7U74 - chains A and T of the 3 polymer chains in the assembly; structure by X-ray diffraction, 1.52 A resolution.

== Chain A ==
Protein: DNA polymerase eta
From: Homo sapiens
Notes: EC 2.7.7.7
Reference sequence: Q9Y253 (POLH_HUMAN); residue numbers follow UniProt; this construct covers 1-432
Chain sequence (435 residues; each row starts with the number of its first residue; numbers below 1 keep their minus sign (Gly-2 is residue -2)):
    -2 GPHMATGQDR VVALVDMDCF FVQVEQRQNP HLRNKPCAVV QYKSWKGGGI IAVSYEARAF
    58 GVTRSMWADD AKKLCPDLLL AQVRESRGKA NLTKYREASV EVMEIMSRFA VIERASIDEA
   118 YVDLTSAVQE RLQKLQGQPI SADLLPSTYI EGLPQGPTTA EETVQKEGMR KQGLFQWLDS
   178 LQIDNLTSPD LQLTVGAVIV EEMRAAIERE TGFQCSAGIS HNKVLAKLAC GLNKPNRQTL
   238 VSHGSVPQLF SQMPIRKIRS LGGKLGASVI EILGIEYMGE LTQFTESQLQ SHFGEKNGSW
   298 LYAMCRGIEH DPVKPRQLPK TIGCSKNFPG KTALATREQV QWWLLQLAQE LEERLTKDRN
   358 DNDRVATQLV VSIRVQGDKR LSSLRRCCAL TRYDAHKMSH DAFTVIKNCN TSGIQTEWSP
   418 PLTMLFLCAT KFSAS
Unresolved in the structure: 155-159
Construct notes: expression tag (-2 to 0)
Bound ions: Mn2+ site 1: Asp13, Asp115, Glu116 (together with 2'-deoxyguanosine-5'-triphosphate) (shared with 1 residue of chain P); Mn2+ site 2: Asp13, Met14 (together with 2'-deoxyguanosine-5'-triphosphate)
Residues lining bound ligands: 2'-deoxyguanosine-5'-triphosphate (DGT): Asp13, Met14, Asp15, Cys16, Phe17, Phe18, Gln38, Ile48, Ala49, Tyr52, Arg55, Arg61, Leu89, Ile114, Asp115, Glu116, Lys231
Swiss-Prot annotation at these positions:
  - binding site (Mg(2+)): Asp13, Met14, Asp115, Glu116
  - binding site (Mn(2+)): Asp13, Met14, Asp115, Glu116
  - binding site (a 2'-deoxyribonucleoside 5'-triphosphate): Arg61
  - natural variant: Val37 (deletion: In XPV), Leu75 (deletion: In XPV), Arg93 (R93P: In XPV), Arg111 (R111H: In XPV), Thr122 (T122P: In XPV), Gly153 (G153D: In a breast cancer sample), Thr191 (T191P: In XPV), Gly263 (G263V: In XPV), Val266 (V266D: In XPV), Gly295 (G295R: In XPV), Arg361 (R361S: In XPV)
  - mutagenesis: Tyr52 (Y52A/F: Reduces DNA polymerase activity; Y52E: Reduces DNA polymerase activity. Increases fidelity of replication and reduces translesion bypass), Arg61 (R61A: Reduces enzymatic activity by two-thirds), Ser62 (S62G: Increased DNA polymerase activity and translesion bypass compared to wild-type), Ala68 (A68S/V: Severe reduction in thymine dimer translesion bypass), Asn324 to Pro326 (Reduces binding to chromatin and to monoubiquitinated PCNA. Abolishes binding to monoubiquitinated PCNA; when associated with 705-E--H-713 Del)

== Chain T ==
Molecule: 12-nt DNA strand
Sequence (12 nucleotides; row label = number of the first residue in the row):
     1 CATTATGACG CT

== Chain A / chain T interface ==
Pairs across the interface (36):
  Gln38(A) - DT4(T)  hydrogen bond to the sugar
  Gln38(A) - DA5(T)  sugar contact
  Tyr39(A) - DT4(T)  phosphate contact
  Tyr39(A) - DA5(T)  hydrogen bond to the phosphate
  Trp42(A) - DA2(T)  stacking on the base
  Arg61(A) - DT4(T)  base contact
  Ser62(A) - DT3(T)  hydrogen bond to the base
  Trp64(A) - DA2(T)  sugar contact
  Trp64(A) - DT3(T)  sugar contact
  Lys86(A) - DT6(T)  salt bridge to the phosphate
  Leu89(A) - DA5(T)  phosphate contact
  Leu89(A) - DT6(T)  phosphate contact
  Arg93(A) - DT6(T)  salt bridge to the phosphate
  Arg93(A) - DG7(T)  salt bridge to the phosphate
  Lys311(A) - DC9(T)  salt bridge to the phosphate
  Arg313(A) - DA8(T)  salt bridge to the phosphate
  Pro316(A) - DA8(T)  phosphate contact
  Lys317(A) - DA8(T)  hydrogen bond to the phosphate
  Lys317(A) - DC9(T)  salt bridge to the phosphate
  Thr318(A) - DG7(T)  sugar contact
  Thr318(A) - DA8(T)  hydrogen bond to the phosphate
  Ile319(A) - DG7(T)  phosphate contact
  Gly320(A) - DT6(T)  sugar contact
  Gly320(A) - DG7(T)  hydrogen bond to the phosphate
  Cys321(A) - DT6(T)  phosphate contact
  Ser322(A) - DA5(T)  sugar contact
  Ser322(A) - DT6(T)  hydrogen bond to the phosphate
  Lys323(A) - DA5(T)  salt bridge to the phosphate
  Asn324(A) - DT4(T)  hydrogen bond to the phosphate
  Asn324(A) - DA5(T)  hydrogen bond to the phosphate
  Pro326(A) - DC1(T)  phosphate contact
  Pro326(A) - DA2(T)  base contact
  Gly327(A) - DC1(T)  hydrogen bond to the phosphate
  Gly327(A) - DA2(T)  phosphate contact
  Arg351(A) - DT6(T)  salt bridge to the phosphate
  Arg351(A) - DG7(T)  salt bridge to the phosphate
Also at the interface, not in a pair above, chain A (29 interface residues in all): Ile48, Ala87, Glu110, Lys293, Glu347, Leu378
Also at the interface, not in a pair above, chain T (11 interface residues in all): DG10, DC11

== In short ==
Chain A and chain T form an interface of 29 and 11 residues respectively, with 10 hydrogen bonds, 9 salt
bridges and 1 aromatic stacking contact. Polar contacts include Ser62(A)-DT3(T), Gln38(A)-DT4(T) and
Tyr39(A)-DA5(T). Chain A binds 2'-deoxyguanosine-5'-triphosphate.
Here chain A is DNA polymerase eta (Homo sapiens) and chain T is a 12-nt DNA strand. Entry 7U74 (Human DNA
polymerase eta-DNA ternary mismatch complex:reaction with 0.5 mM Mn2+ for 1800s then with 10 ...) was
determined by X-ray diffraction together with 7U72, 7U73, 7U75, 7U76, 7U77, 7U78 and 26 further entries from
the same study.
